Entry 7ZYQ (X-ray diffraction, 2.10 A resolution); this record covers chain A.

Chain A:
Molecule: Epidermal growth factor receptor
Source organism: Homo sapiens
Notes: EC 2.7.10.1
UniProt: P00533 (EGFR_HUMAN); residues 695-1022 here = UniProt positions 695-1022
Sequence (333 residues; each row starts with the number of its first residue):
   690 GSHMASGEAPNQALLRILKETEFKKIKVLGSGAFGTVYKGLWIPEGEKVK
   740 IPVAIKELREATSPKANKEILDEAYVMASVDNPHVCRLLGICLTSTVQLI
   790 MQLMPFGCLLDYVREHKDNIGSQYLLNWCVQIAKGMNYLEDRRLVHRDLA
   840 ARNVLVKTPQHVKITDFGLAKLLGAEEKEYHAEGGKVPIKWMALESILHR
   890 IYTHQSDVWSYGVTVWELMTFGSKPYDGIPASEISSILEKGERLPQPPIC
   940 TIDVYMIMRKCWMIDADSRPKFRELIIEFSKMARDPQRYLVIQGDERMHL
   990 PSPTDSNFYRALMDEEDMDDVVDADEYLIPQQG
Not modelled in the structure: 690-699, 861-875, 985-1022
Differences from the reference sequence: expression tag (690-694); engineered mutation Met790 (Thr in P00533), Arg948 (Val in P00533)
Small-molecule neighbours: V58 (phenyl 2-[[4-[4-(dimethylamino)piperidin-1-yl]-2-methoxy-phenyl]amino]-4-(1H-indol-3-yl)pyrimidine-5-carboxylate): Leu718, Gly719, Phe723, Val726, Ala743, Lys745, Cys775, Leu788, Ile789, Met790, Gln791, Leu792, Met793, Pro794, Gly796, Cys797, Asp800, Leu844, Thr854, Asp855
What the authors report for this chain:
  - binding site for V58: Leu718, Val726, Ala743, Lys745, Met790, Leu792, Asp800, Leu844, Asp855

Overview:
Chain A binds compound V58. The paper reports a binding site for V58 at Leu718, Val726 and Ala743 among
others.
Chain A is Epidermal growth factor receptor (Homo sapiens); the structure, Crystal Structure of
EGFR-T790M/V948R in Complex with Reversible Aminopyrimidine 13, was determined by X-ray diffraction (same
publication as 7ZYM, 7ZYN and 7ZYP).
